3OUE - chain A; structure by X-ray diffraction, 2.15 A resolution.

Chain A:
Molecule: Cytochrome c family protein
Source organism: Geobacter sulfurreducens
Notes: fragment: C-terminal hexaheme fragment of GSU1996
UniProtKB: Q74BP5 (Q74BP5_GEOSL); residues 161-318 here correspond to UniProt positions 186-343 (UniProt number = residue number + 25)
Sequence (158 residues; numbered 161 to 318; the number before each row is that of its first residue):
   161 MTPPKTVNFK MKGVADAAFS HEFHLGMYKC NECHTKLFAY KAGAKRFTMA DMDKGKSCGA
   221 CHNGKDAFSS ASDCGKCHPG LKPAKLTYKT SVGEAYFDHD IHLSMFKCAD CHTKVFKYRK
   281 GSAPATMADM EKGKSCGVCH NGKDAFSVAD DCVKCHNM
Glycans and other covalent adducts: heme c (HEC) linked to Cys190, Cys193, Cys218, Cys221, Cys234, Cys237, Cys268, Cys271, Cys296, Cys299, Cys312, Cys315
Metal / ion sites: heme c Fe (6 sites), coordinated by His181, His184, His194, Met209, His222, His238, His259, His262, His272, Met287, His300, His316
Small-molecule neighbours:
  - heme c (HEC), molecule 1: Pro164, Val167, Phe169, Phe179, His181, His184, Leu185, Tyr188, Lys189, His194, Phe198, Ala199, Tyr200, Lys201, Ala202
  - heme c (HEC), molecule 2: Phe169, Ala178, Phe179, Phe183, His184, Met187, Tyr188, Leu197, Phe198, Ser217, His222, Asp226, Ala227, Phe228, Lys236
  - heme c (HEC), molecule 3: Phe169, Met171, Val174, Ala177, Arg206, Phe207, Thr208, Met209, Ala210, Met212, His222, Phe228, Ser229, Ser230, Ala231, Ser232, Asp233, His238, Leu241, Tyr278
  - heme c (HEC), molecule 4: Asp233, Gly235, Gly240, Leu241, Lys242, Pro243, Ala244, Leu246, Tyr248, Phe257, His259, His262, Leu263, Phe266, Lys267, His272, Phe276, Lys277, Tyr278, Arg279, Lys280, Gly281, Ser282, Ala283
  - heme c (HEC), molecule 5: Tyr248, Thr250, Ser251, Val252, Ala255, Ala283, Pro284, Ala285, Thr286, Met287, Met290, His300, Phe306, Ser307, Val308, Ala309, Asp310, Asp311, His316, Met318
  - heme c (HEC), molecule 6: Tyr256, Phe257, His262, Met265, Phe266, Asp270, Phe276, His300, Asp304, Ala305, Phe306, Lys314

Overview:
Heme c is covalently linked to Cys190, Cys218, Cys234, Cys268, Cys299 and Cys312. His181 and His194 form the
heme c Fe site.
Chain A is Cytochrome c family protein (Geobacter sulfurreducens); the structure, Structure of C-terminal
hexaheme fragment of GSU1996, was determined by X-ray diffraction together with 3OUQ and 3OV0 from the same
study.
